Entry 9K3P (electron microscopy, 2.98 A resolution); this record covers chains B and N of the 6 polymer chains in the assembly.

[Chain B]
Name: Guanine nucleotide-binding protein G(I)/G(S)/G(T) subunit beta-1, HiBiT
From: Homo sapiens
UniProt: P62873 (GBB1_HUMAN); residues 2-340 here = UniProt positions 2-340
Sequence (371 residues; numbered -4 to 366; the number before each row is that of its first residue; numbers below 1 keep their minus sign (Met-4 is residue -4)):
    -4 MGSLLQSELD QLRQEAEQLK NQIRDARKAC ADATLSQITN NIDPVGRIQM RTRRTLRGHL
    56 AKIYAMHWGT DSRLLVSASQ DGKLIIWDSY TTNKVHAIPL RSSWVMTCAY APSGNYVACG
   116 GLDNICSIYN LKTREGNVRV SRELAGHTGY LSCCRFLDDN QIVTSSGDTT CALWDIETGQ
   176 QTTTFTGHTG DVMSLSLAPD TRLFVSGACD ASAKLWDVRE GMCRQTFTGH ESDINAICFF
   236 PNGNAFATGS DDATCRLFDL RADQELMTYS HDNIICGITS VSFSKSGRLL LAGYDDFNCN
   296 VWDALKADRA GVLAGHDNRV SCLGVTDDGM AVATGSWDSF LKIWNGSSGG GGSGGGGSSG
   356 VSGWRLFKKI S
Disordered / not traced: -4 to 3, 28-36, 344-366
Differences from the reference sequence: initiating methionine (-4); expression tag (-3 to 1); linker (341-355)
Swiss-Prot annotation at these positions:
  - modified residue: Ser2 (N-acetylserine), His266 (Phosphohistidine)
  - natural variant: Leu30 (L30F: In MRD42; uncertain significance), Arg52 (R52G: In MRD42), Gly64 (G64V: In MRD42), Asp76 (D76E: In MRD42; D76G: In MRD42), Gly77 (G77S: In MRD42), Lys78 (K78R: In MRD42), Ile80 (I80N: In MRD42; I80T: In MRD42), His91 (H91R: In MRD42; uncertain significance), Ala92 (A92T: In MRD42), Pro94 (P94S: In MRD42), Leu95 (L95P: In MRD42), Arg96 (R96L: In MRD42), 5 further natural variant entries in UniProt

[Chain N]
Name: Nb35
From: synthetic construct
Sequence (160 residues; row label = number of the first residue in the row; numbers below 1 keep their minus sign (Met-21 is residue -21)):
   -21 MKYLLPTAAA GLLLLAAQPA MAQVQLQESG GGLVQPGGSL RLSCAASGFT FSNYKMNWVR
    39 QAPGKGLEWV SDISQSGASI SYTGSVKGRF TISRDNAKNT LYLQMNSLKP EDTAVYYCAR
    99 CPAPFTRDCF DVTSTTYAYR GQGTQVTVSS HHHHHHEPEA
Disordered / not traced: -21 to 4, 128-138
Cystine bridges: Cys22-Cys96, Cys99-Cys107

[How chain B and chain N interact]
Residue-residue contacts (14; chain B residue first):
  Asp205(B) with Ala116(N); Tyr117(N)
  Ala206(B) with Tyr117(N), hydrogen bond (backbone-side chain)
  Glu226(B) with Gly26(N); Phe27(N); Thr28(N); Tyr32(N), hydrogen bond (backbone-side chain); Arg98(N), hydrogen bond (backbone-side chain)
  Ser227(B) with Pro100(N), hydrogen bond (side chain-backbone); Tyr117(N), hydrogen bond (backbone-side chain)
  Asp228(B) with Tyr117(N)
  Asp246(B) with Pro102(N)
  Asp247(B) with Pro102(N)
  Ile270(B) with Phe103(N), hydrophobic
Other interface residues (no listed pair), chain B (9 interface residues in all): Cys204

[Summary]
9 residues of chain B face 10 of chain N across their interface, with 5 hydrogen bonds. Polar contacts include
Ala206(B)-Tyr117(N), Glu226(B)-Tyr32(N) and Glu226(B)-Arg98(N).
Here chain B is Guanine nucleotide-binding protein G(I)/G(S)/G(T) subunit beta-1, HiBiT (Homo sapiens) and
chain N is Nb35 (synthetic construct). Entry 9K3P (Cryo-EM structure of the unliganded human melanocortin
receptor 1 (MC1R)-Gs complex) was determined by electron microscopy together with 9K3F, 9K3H, 9K3K and 9K3L
from the same study.
